3SZY - chain A; structure by X-ray diffraction, 1.35 A resolution.

== Chain A ==
Molecule: phosphonoacetate hydrolase
From: Sinorhizobium meliloti
Notes: EC 3.6.1.9
UniProtKB: Q92UV8 (Q92UV8_RHIME); numbering as in UniProt (aligned over 1-424)
Amino-acid sequence (427 residues; numbered -2 to 424; the number before each row is that of its first residue; numbers below 1 keep their minus sign (Gly-2 is residue -2)):
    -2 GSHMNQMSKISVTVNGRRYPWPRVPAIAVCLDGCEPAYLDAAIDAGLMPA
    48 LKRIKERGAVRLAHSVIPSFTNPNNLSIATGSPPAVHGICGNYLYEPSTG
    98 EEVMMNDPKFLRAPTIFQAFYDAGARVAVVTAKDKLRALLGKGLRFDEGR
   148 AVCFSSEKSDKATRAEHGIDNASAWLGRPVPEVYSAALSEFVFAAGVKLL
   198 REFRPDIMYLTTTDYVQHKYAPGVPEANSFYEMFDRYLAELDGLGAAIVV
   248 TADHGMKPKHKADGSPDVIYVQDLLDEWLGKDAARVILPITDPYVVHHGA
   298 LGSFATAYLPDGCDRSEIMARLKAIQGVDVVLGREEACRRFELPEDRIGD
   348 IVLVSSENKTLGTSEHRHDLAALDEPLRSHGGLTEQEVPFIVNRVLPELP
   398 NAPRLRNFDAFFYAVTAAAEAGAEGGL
Unresolved in the structure: -2 to 3, 417-424
Sequence notes: expression tag (-2 to 0)
Metal / ion sites: Zn2+ site 1: Asp29, Thr68, Asp250, His251; Zn2+ site 2: Asp211, His215, His377
What the authors report for this chain:
  - Zn2+ coordination: Asp29, Asp211, His215, Asp250, His251, His377
  - catalytic residues: Thr68 (proposed by the authors, not directly observed)
  - mutagenesis - K130A, K132A: abolished catalytic activity
  - catalytic residues: Asn89
  - mutagenesis - N89V (104-fold): decreased catalytic activity

== Overview ==
Asp29, Thr68, Asp250 and His251 coordinate Zn2+ site 1. Asp211, His215 and His377 coordinate Zn2+ site 2. The
paper reports catalytic residues Thr68 and Asn89; K130A and K132A abolish catalytic activity.
Chain A is phosphonoacetate hydrolase (Sinorhizobium meliloti); the structure, Crystal Structure of
Phosphonoacetate hydrolase from Sinorhizobium meliloti 1021 in APO form, was determined by X-ray diffraction
(same publication as 3SZZ, 3T00, 3T01 and 3T02).
